9CO5 - chains A and B; structure by X-ray diffraction, 2.77 A resolution.

Chain A:
Molecule: Peptidyl-prolyl cis-trans isomerase FKBP1A
From: Homo sapiens
Notes: EC 5.2.1.8
UniProtKB: P62942 (FKB1A_HUMAN); residues 0-107 here correspond to UniProt positions 1-108 (UniProt number = residue number + 1)
Amino-acid sequence (109 residues; each row starts with the number of its first residue; numbers below 1 keep their minus sign (Ser-1 is residue -1)):
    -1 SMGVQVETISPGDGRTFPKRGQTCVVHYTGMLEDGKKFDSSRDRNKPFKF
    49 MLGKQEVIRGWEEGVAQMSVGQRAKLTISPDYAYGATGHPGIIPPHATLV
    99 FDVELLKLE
Construct notes: expression tag (-1)
Residues lining bound ligands: A1AZI ((5S,14R,16aS,21R,28S,30aR)-14-[2-(3,4-dimethoxyphenyl)ethyl]-24,24,28-trimethyl-2-methylidene-1,3,4,17,18,19,20,24,25,28,29,30a-dodecahydro-2H,14H-9,13-(metheno)dipyrido[1,2-d:1',2'-o][1,10,18,4,7,15]trioxatriazacyclotetracosine-6,16,22,23,27,30(7H,16aH)-hexone): Tyr26, Phe36, Asp37, Phe46, Gln53, Glu54, Val55, Ile56, Trp59, Ala81, Tyr82, His87, Ile90, Phe99
UniProt features mapped onto this chain:
  - modified residue: Lys52 (N6-acetyllysine)
From the paper describing this entry:
  - binding site for A1AZI: Ile56, Tyr82

Chain B:
Molecule: Microtubule-associated protein RP/EB family member 1
From: Homo sapiens
UniProtKB: Q15691 (MARE1_HUMAN); residues 193-252 here = UniProt positions 193-252
Amino-acid sequence (60 residues; each row starts with the number of its first residue):
   193 AAELMQQVNVLKLTVEDLEKERDFYFGKLRNIELICQENEGENDPVLQRI
   243 VDILYATDEG
Residues lining bound ligands: A1AZI ((5S,14R,16aS,21R,28S,30aR)-14-[2-(3,4-dimethoxyphenyl)ethyl]-24,24,28-trimethyl-2-methylidene-1,3,4,17,18,19,20,24,25,28,29,30a-dodecahydro-2H,14H-9,13-(metheno)dipyrido[1,2-d:1',2'-o][1,10,18,4,7,15]trioxatriazacyclotetracosine-6,16,22,23,27,30(7H,16aH)-hexone): Glu213, Phe216, Tyr217, Phe218, Lys220, Leu221, Arg222, Glu225, Leu246, Tyr247, Ala248, Thr249
UniProt features mapped onto this chain:
  - region: Thr206 to Glu211 (Interaction with APC), Lys220 to Ile242 (APC-binding)
  - modified residue: Lys220 (N6-acetyllysine)
  - mutagenesis: Lys220 (K220R: Abolished acetylation by KAT2B/PCAF, impairing kinetochore-microtubule interactions during mitosis)
From the paper describing this entry:
  - binding site for A1AZI: Glu213, Phe216, Tyr217, Phe218, Leu221, Leu246, Tyr247

How chain A and chain B interact:
Residue-residue contacts (17; chain A residue first):
  Thr21(A) with Glu251(B), hydrogen bond
  Asp37(A) with Tyr247(B)
  Arg42(A) with Tyr247(B)
  Lys44(A) with Asp244(B), salt bridge
  Phe46(A) with Tyr247(B)
  Lys47(A) with Thr249(B)
  Phe48(A) with Glu251(B)
  Met49(A) with Glu251(B)
  Glu54(A) with Thr249(B), hydrogen bond; Glu251(B)
  Thr85(A) with Glu211(B); Arg214(B), hydrogen bond
  Gly86(A) with Arg214(B)
  His87(A) with Phe218(B)
  Pro88(A) with Asp215(B); Phe218(B)
  Ile90(A) with Arg222(B)
Interface residues without a listed pair, chain A (15 interface residues in all): Tyr26
From the paper, about this interface:
  - specific contacts: Gly86(A)-Arg214(B) (water-mediated contact)
  - interface residues, chain A: Gly86(A)
  - interface residues, chain B: Arg214(B)

In short:
15 residues of chain A and 9 residues of chain B are in contact; the contacts include 3 hydrogen bonds and 1
salt bridge. Polar contacts include Lys44(A)-Asp244(B), Thr21(A)-Glu251(B) and Glu54(A)-Thr249(B). The paper
describes a water-mediated contact between Gly86(A) and Arg214(B). The paper reports a binding site for A1AZI
at Ile56(A), Tyr82(A) and Glu213(B) among others; interface residues Gly86(A) and Arg214(B).
Chain A is Peptidyl-prolyl cis-trans isomerase FKBP1A and chain B is Microtubule-associated protein RP/EB
family member 1, both from Homo sapiens; the structure, Crystal Structure of Macrocycle mediated complex of
FKBP12 and MAPRE1, was determined by X-ray diffraction together with 9DCW from the same study.
